Entry 2DVG (X-ray diffraction, 2.78 A resolution); this record covers chains B and C of the 4 polymer chains in the assembly.

[Chain B (and C)]
Molecule: Galactose-binding lectin
Source organism: Arachis hypogaea
Notes: chain C of this document is another copy of the same molecule, construct and numbering; everything in this record applies to it too
UniProt: P02872 (LECG_ARAHY); residues 1-236 here correspond to UniProt positions 24-259 (UniProt number = residue number + 23)
Chain sequence (236 residues; each row starts with the number of its first residue):
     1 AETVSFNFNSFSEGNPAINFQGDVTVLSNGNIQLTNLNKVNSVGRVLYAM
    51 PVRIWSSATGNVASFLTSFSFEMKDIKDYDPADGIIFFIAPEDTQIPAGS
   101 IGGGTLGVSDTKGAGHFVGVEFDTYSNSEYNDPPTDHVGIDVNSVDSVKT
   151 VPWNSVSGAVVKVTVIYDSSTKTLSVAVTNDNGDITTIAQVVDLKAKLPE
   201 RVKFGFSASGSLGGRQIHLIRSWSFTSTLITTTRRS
Not modelled in the structure: 233-236
Swiss-Prot annotation at these positions:
  - binding site (Mn(2+)): E121, D123, D132, H137
  - binding site (Ca(2+)): D123, Y125, N127, D132

[How chain B and chain C interact]
Contacting residue pairs (42):
  A1(B) with D184(C)
  T3(B) with G183(C); D184(C), hydrogen bond
  S64(B) with I185(C); T187(C), hydrogen bond
  F65(B) with I185(C), hydrophobic
  K149(B) with T171(C)
  T164(B) with I166(C)
  I166(B) with T164(C); A177(C), hydrophobic
  Y167(B) with T187(C)
  D168(B) with T187(C), hydrogen bond; I188(C), hydrogen bond (side chain-backbone); A189(C), hydrogen bond (side chain-backbone)
  S170(B) with K149(C)
  T171(B) with K149(C); A189(C)
  S175(B) with I166(C); S175(C), hydrogen bond
  A177(B) with L66(C), hydrophobic; I166(C), hydrophobic
  T179(B) with L66(C)
  G183(B) with T3(C); T226(C)
  D184(B) with A1(C); T3(C), hydrogen bond; T228(C)
  I185(B) with S64(C); F65(C), hydrophobic; L66(C); T226(C); S227(C); T228(C), hydrogen bond (backbone-side chain)
  T187(B) with S64(C), hydrogen bond; D168(C), hydrogen bond
  I188(B) with D168(C), hydrogen bond (backbone-side chain)
  A189(B) with D168(C); T171(C)
  T226(B) with G183(C); I185(C)
  T228(B) with D184(C); I185(C), hydrogen bond (side chain-backbone)
Other interface residues (no listed pair), chain B (26 interface residues in all): L66, S169, T173, V176
Other interface residues (no listed pair), chain C (26 interface residues in all): Y167, S169, S170, T173, T179

[In short]
The chain B/chain C interface involves 26 residues from each chain; the contacts include 12 hydrogen bonds.
Polar contacts include T3(B)-D184(C), S64(B)-T187(C) and D168(B)-T187(C). From UniProt: 4 Mn2+-binding
residues and 4 Ca2+-binding residues on chain B.
Chain B and chain C are both Galactose-binding lectin (Arachis hypogaea); the structure, Crystal structure of
peanut lectin GAL-ALPHA-1,6-GLC complex, was determined by X-ray diffraction (same publication as 2DV9, 2DVA,
2DVB, 2DVD and 2DVF).
